Entry 6HW3 (X-ray diffraction, 2.60 A resolution); this record covers chains A and G of the 28 polymer chains in the assembly.

Chain A:
Protein: Proteasome subunit alpha type-2
From: Saccharomyces cerevisiae (strain ATCC 204508 / S288c)
Notes: EC 3.4.25.1
UniProt: P23639 (PSA2_YEAST); residues 1-250 here = UniProt positions 1-250
Chain sequence (250 residues; numbered 1 to 250; the number before each row is that of its first residue):
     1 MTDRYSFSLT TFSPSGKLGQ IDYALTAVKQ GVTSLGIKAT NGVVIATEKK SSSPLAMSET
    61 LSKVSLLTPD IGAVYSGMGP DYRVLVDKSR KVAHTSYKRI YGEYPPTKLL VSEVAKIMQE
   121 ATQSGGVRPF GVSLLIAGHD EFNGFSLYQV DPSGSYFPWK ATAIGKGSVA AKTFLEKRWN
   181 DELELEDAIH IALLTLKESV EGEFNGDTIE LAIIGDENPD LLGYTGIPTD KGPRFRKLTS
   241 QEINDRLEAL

Chain G:
Protein: Proteasome subunit alpha type-1
From: Saccharomyces cerevisiae (strain ATCC 204508 / S288c)
Notes: EC 3.4.25.1
UniProt: P21243 (PSA1_YEAST); residues -8 to 243 here correspond to UniProt positions 1-252 (UniProt number = residue number + 9)
Chain sequence (252 residues; numbered -8 to 243; the number before each row is that of its first residue; numbers below 1 keep their minus sign (Met-8 is residue -8)):
    -8 MSGAAAASAA GYDRHITIFS PEGRLYQVEY AFKATNQTNI NSLAVRGKDC TVVISQKKVP
    52 DKLLDPTTVS YIFCISRTIG MVVNGPIPDA RNAALRAKAE AAEFRYKYGY DMPCDVLAKR
   112 MANLSQIYTQ RAYMRPLGVI LTFVSVDEEL GPSIYKTDPA GYYVGYKATA TGPKQQEITT
   172 NLENHFKKSK IDHINEESWE KVVEFAITHM IDALGTEFSK NDLEVGVATK DKFFTLSAEN
   232 IEERLVAIAE QD
Unresolved in the structure: -8 to 1, 243
Bound ions: Mg2+: Thr8, Tyr119, Arg122, Met125

How chain A and chain G interact:
Pairs across the interface (65; chain A residue first):
  Asp3(A) - Tyr124(G)
  Tyr5(A) - Ile7(G)
  Tyr5(A) - Ala123(G)  hydrophobic
  Tyr5(A) - Tyr124(G)  hydrophobic
  Leu9(A) - Ile9(G)  hydrophobic
  Leu9(A) - Ala123(G)  hydrophobic
  Gln20(A) - Ile9(G)
  Gln20(A) - Phe10(G)  hydrogen bond (side chain-backbone)
  Tyr23(A) - Phe10(G)
  Tyr23(A) - Ser11(G)
  Tyr23(A) - Pro12(G)  hydrophobic
  Tyr23(A) - Gly14(G)
  Ala24(A) - Phe10(G)  hydrophobic
  Thr26(A) - Pro12(G)
  Thr26(A) - Glu13(G)
  Ala27(A) - Gly14(G)
  Ser52(A) - Tyr153(G)  hydrogen bond
  Ser53(A) - Thr170(G)
  Pro54(A) - Lys158(G)
  Pro54(A) - Glu174(G)
  Leu55(A) - Tyr157(G)
  Leu55(A) - Lys158(G)  hydrogen bond (backbone-backbone)
  Leu55(A) - Ala159(G)
  Leu55(A) - Thr170(G)
  Leu55(A) - Glu174(G)
  Leu55(A) - Phe177(G)  hydrophobic
  Ala56(A) - Gly156(G)
  Ala56(A) - Tyr157(G)  hydrophobic
  Met57(A) - Arg37(G)
  Met57(A) - Val155(G)
  Met57(A) - Gly156(G)  hydrogen bond (backbone-backbone)
  Met57(A) - Tyr157(G)
  Met57(A) - Lys158(G)
  Thr60(A) - Tyr146(G)
  Thr60(A) - Val155(G)
  Thr60(A) - Gly156(G)  hydrogen bond (side chain-backbone)
  Leu61(A) - Tyr153(G)  hydrophobic
  Leu61(A) - Val155(G)  hydrophobic
  Met78(A) - Phe10(G)  hydrophobic
  Met78(A) - Leu16(G)  hydrophobic
  Pro80(A) - Gln117(G)
  Pro80(A) - Ala151(G)
  Pro80(A) - Gly152(G)
  Pro80(A) - Tyr153(G)
  Asp81(A) - Gln117(G)
  Arg83(A) - Ala113(G)  hydrogen bond (side chain-backbone)
  Arg83(A) - Asn114(G)
  Arg83(A) - Gly152(G)  hydrogen bond (side chain-backbone)
  Arg83(A) - Tyr154(G)
  Val84(A) - Asn114(G)
  Val84(A) - Gln117(G)
  Asp87(A) - Lys110(G)  salt bridge
  Asp87(A) - Asn114(G)
  Gly126(A) - Arg122(G)
  Gly126(A) - Ala123(G)  hydrogen bond (backbone-backbone)
  Val127(A) - Gln121(G)
  Val127(A) - Arg122(G)
  Arg128(A) - Thr8(G)
  Arg128(A) - Phe10(G)
  Arg128(A) - Leu16(G)
  Arg128(A) - Thr120(G)  hydrogen bond (side chain-backbone)
  Arg128(A) - Gln121(G)  hydrogen bond (backbone-backbone)
  Pro129(A) - Phe10(G)
  Phe130(A) - Gln121(G)
  Gly131(A) - Phe10(G)
Interface residues without a listed pair, chain A (30 interface residues in all): Thr2, Ala121
Interface residues without a listed pair, chain G (33 interface residues in all): Leu173

Overview:
The interface between chain A and chain G involves 30 residues on one side and 33 on the other; the contacts
include 10 hydrogen bonds and 1 salt bridge. Polar contacts include Asp87(A)-Lys110(G), Gln20(A)-Phe10(G) and
Ser52(A)-Tyr153(G). Thr8(G), Tyr119(G), Arg122(G) and Met125(G) form the Mg2+ site.
Here chain A is Proteasome subunit alpha type-2 and chain G is Proteasome subunit alpha type-1, both from
Saccharomyces cerevisiae (strain ATCC 204508 / S288c). Entry 6HW3 (Yeast 20S proteasome in complex with 13)
was determined by X-ray diffraction (same publication as 6HTB, 6HTC, 6HTD, 6HTP, 6HTR, 6HUB and 30 further
entries).
